PDB entry 4DV6 | X-ray diffraction, 3.30 A resolution | chains A and L of the 21 polymer chains in the assembly

Chain A:
Molecule: 16S rRNA
Organism: Thermus thermophilus
Sequence (1522 nucleotides; row label = number of the first residue in the row; note: 42 numbers in that range are skipped by the numbering (no residue carries them; nothing is unmodelled there); a row labelled like 190A-190L holds insertion residues (190A, then the next letters in order); numbering starts at 0):
     0 UUUGUUGGAGAGUUUGAUCCUGGCUCAGGGUGAACGCUGGCGGCGUGCCU
    50 AAGACAUGCAAGUCGUGCGGG
    73 CCGCGGGGUUUU
    88 ACUCCG
    95 UGGUC
   101 AGCGGCGGACGGGUGAGUAACGCGUGGGU
  129A G
   130 ACCUACCCGGAAGAGGGGGACAACCCGGGGAAACUCGGGCUAAUCCCCCA
   180 UGUGGACCCGC
190A-190L CCCUUGGGGUGU
   191 GUCCAAAGGGCUUU
   216 GCCCGCUUCCGGAUGGGCCCGCGUCCCAUCAGCUAGUUGGUGGGGUAAUG
   266 GCCCACCAAGGCGACGACGGGUAGCCGGUCUGAGAGGAUGGCCGGCCACA
   316 GGGGCACUGAGACACGGGCCCCACUCCUACGGGAGGCAGCAGUUAGGAAU
   366 CUUCCGCAAUGGGCGCAAGCCUGACGGAGCGACGCCGCUUGGAGGAAGAA
   416 GCCCUUCGGGGUGUAAACUCCUGAA
   442 CCCGGGACGAAACCCCCGACGA
   474 GGGGACUGACGGUACCGGG
   494 GUAAUAGCGCCGGCCAACUCCGUGCCAGCAGCCGCGGUAAUACGGAGGGC
   544 GCGAGCGUUACCCGGAUUCACUGGGCGUAAAGGGCGUGUAGGCGGCCUGG
   594 GGCGUCCCAUGUGAAAGACCACGGCUCAACCGUGGGGGAGCGUGGGAUAC
   644 GCUCAGGCUAGACGGUGGGAGAGGGUGGUGGAAUUCCCGGAGUAGCGGUG
   694 AAAUGCGCAGAUACCGGGAGGAACGCCGAUGGCGAAGGCAGCCACCUGGU
   744 CCACCCGUGACGCUGAGGCGCGAAAGCGUGGGGAGCAAACCGGAUUAGAU
   794 ACCCGGGUAGUCCACGCCCUAAACGAUGCGCGCUAGGUCUCUGGGUCU
   848 CCUGGGGGCCGAAGCUAACGCGUUAAGCGCGCCGCCUGGGGAGUACGGCC
   898 GCAAGGCUGAAACUCAAGGGAAUUGACGGGGGCCCGCACAAGCGGUGGAG
   948 CAUGUGGUUUAAUUCGAAGXAACGCGAAGAACCUUACCAGGCCUUGACAU
   998 GCUAGG
 1003A G
  1004 AACCCGGGUGAAAGCCUGGGGUGCCCC
1030A-1030D GCGA
  1031 GGGGAGCCCUAGCACAGGUGCUGCAUGGCCGUCGUCAGCUCGUGCCGUGA
  1081 GGUGUUGGGUUAAGUCCCGCAACGAGCGCAACCCCCGCCGUUAGUUGCCA
  1131 GCGGUUCGGCCGGGCACUCUAACGGGACUGCCCGCGAAA
  1171 GCGGGAGGAAGGAGGGGACGACGUCUGGUCAGCAUGGCCCUUACGGCCUG
  1221 GGCGACACACGUGCUACAAUGCCCACUACAAAGCGAUGCCACCCGGCAAC
  1271 GGGGAGCUAAUCGCAAAAAGGUGGGCCCAGUUCGGAUUGGGGUCUGCAAC
  1321 CCGACCCCAUGAAGCCGGAAUCGCUAGUAAUCGCGGAUCAG
 1361A C
  1362 CAUGCCGCGGUGAAUACGUUCCCGGGCCUUGUACACACXGCCXGUXACGC
  1412 CAUGGGAGCGGGCUCUACCCGAAGUCGCCGGG
  1446 AGCCUACGGG
  1459 CAGGCGCCGAGGGUAGGGCCCGUGACUGGGGCGAAGUCGUAACAAGGUAG
  1509 CUGUACCGGAAGGUGCGGCUGGAUCCACUCCUUUCU
Not modelled in the structure: 0-4, 1534-1538
Differences from the reference sequence: engineered mutation G915 (A1538 in M26923.1); conflict C1534 (A2157 in M26923.1), A1535 (C2158 in M26923.1)
Modified positions: PSU (pseudouridine-5'-monophosphate) at position 516, 7MG (7N-methyl-8-hydroguanosine-5'-monophosphate) at position 527, M2G (N2-dimethylguanosine-5'-monophosphate) at position 966, 5MC (5-methylcytidine-5'-monophosphate) at position 967, 2MG (2N-methylguanosine-5'-monophosphate) at position 1207, 5MC (5-methylcytidine-5'-monophosphate) at position 1400, 4OC (4n,o2'-methylcytidine-5'-monophosphate) at position 1402, 5MC (5-methylcytidine-5'-monophosphate) at position 1404, 5MC (5-methylcytidine-5'-monophosphate) at position 1407, UR3 (3-methyluridine-5'-monophoshate) at position 1498, MA6 (6N-dimethyladenosine-5'-monophoshate) at position 1518, MA6 (6N-dimethyladenosine-5'-monophoshate) at position 1519, PSU (pseudouridine-5'-monophosphate) at position 1540, PSU (pseudouridine-5'-monophosphate) at position 1541
Metal / ion sites: Mg2+ site 1 near U5 (its only coordinating residue here); Mg2+ site 2 near U12 (its only coordinating residue here); Mg2+ site 3: U13, U14; Mg2+ site 4 near G22 (its only coordinating residue here); Mg2+ site 5: C58, U387; Mg2+ site 6: A59, U387; Mg2+ site 7: G61, G105; Mg2+ site 8: G70, U98; Mg2+ site 9 near U98 (its only coordinating residue here); Mg2+ site 10 near G107 (its only coordinating residue here); Mg2+ site 11 near G111 (its only coordinating residue here); Mg2+ site 12: G117, G289; 105 more Mg2+ sites not listed

Chain L:
Molecule: ribosomal protein S12
Organism: Thermus thermophilus
UniProt: F6DEQ7 (F6DEQ7_THETG); residues 1-135 here = UniProt positions 1-135
Amino-acid sequence (135 residues; each row starts with the number of its first residue):
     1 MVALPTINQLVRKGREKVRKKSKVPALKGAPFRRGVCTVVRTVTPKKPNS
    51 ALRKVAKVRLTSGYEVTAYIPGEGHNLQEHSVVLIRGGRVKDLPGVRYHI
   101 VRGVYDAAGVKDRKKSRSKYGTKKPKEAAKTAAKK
Not modelled in the structure: 1-4, 129-135
Modified positions: Asp92 ((3s)-3-(methylsulfanyl)-l-aspartic acid; 0TD)
Metal / ion sites: Mg2+: Pro48, Asn49 (shared with G529(A) of chain A)

How chain A and chain L interact:
Residue-residue contacts (125):
  U24(A) with Lys23(L), salt bridge to the phosphate
  A33(A) with Phe32(L), base contact
  C34(A) with Phe32(L), sugar contact; Val101(L), sugar contact; Val104(L), phosphate contact
  G35(A) with Val104(L), sugar contact; Arg117(L), sugar contact; Ser118(L), hydrogen bond to the sugar; Gly121(L), sugar contact
  C36(A) with Arg117(L), hydrogen bond to the sugar; Ser118(L), sugar contact; Thr122(L), sugar contact; Lys123(L), salt bridge to the phosphate; Lys124(L), phosphate contact
  U37(A) with Lys123(L), phosphate contact; Lys124(L), hydrogen bond to the phosphate
  C241(A) with Arg19(L), hydrogen bond to the sugar
  G362(A) with Arg33(L), hydrogen bond to the phosphate; Arg34(L), salt bridge to the phosphate; Thr61(L), phosphate contact
  A363(A) with Ala30(L), base contact; Pro31(L), base contact; Phe32(L), base contact; Arg33(L), salt bridge to the phosphate; Arg34(L), salt bridge to the phosphate; Thr61(L), hydrogen bond to the phosphate; Tyr105(L), sugar contact
  G500(A) with Lys124(L), hydrogen bond to the phosphate
  C501(A) with Arg117(L), salt bridge to the phosphate; Ser118(L), hydrogen bond to the phosphate; Lys124(L), salt bridge to the phosphate
  G502(A) with Lys115(L), phosphate contact; Ser116(L), phosphate contact; Arg117(L), hydrogen bond to the phosphate; Ser118(L), hydrogen bond to the phosphate; Lys119(L), hydrogen bond to the phosphate
  C503(A) with Ser116(L), hydrogen bond to the phosphate; Lys119(L), salt bridge to the phosphate
  C518(A) with Ser50(L), base contact
  C519(A) with Ser50(L), hydrogen bond to the phosphate; Ala51(L), phosphate contact
  A520(A) with Ala51(L), phosphate contact; Leu52(L), hydrogen bond to the phosphate; Lys54(L), salt bridge to the phosphate; Glu73(L), hydrogen bond to the sugar
  G521(A) with Leu52(L), phosphate contact; Arg53(L), hydrogen bond to the base; Lys54(L), salt bridge to the phosphate; Gly72(L), phosphate contact; Glu73(L), phosphate contact
  C522(A) with Asn49(L), base contact; Arg53(L), base contact; Tyr69(L), hydrogen bond to the phosphate; Pro71(L), phosphate contact; Gly72(L), hydrogen bond to the phosphate; Tyr120(L), sugar contact
  A523(A) with Arg53(L), base contact; Val90(L), base contact; Asp92(L), base contact; Tyr120(L), hydrogen bond to the phosphate
  C525(A) with Lys91(L), phosphate contact
  C526(A) with Lys91(L), salt bridge to the phosphate
  7MG_527(A) with Asn49(L), hydrogen bond to the base
  C528(A) with Asn49(L), hydrogen bond to the base
  G529(A) with Asn49(L), base contact; Ser50(L), hydrogen bond to the base
  G537(A) with Glu73(L), sugar contact; Arg113(L), salt bridge to the phosphate
  G538(A) with Arg113(L), salt bridge to the phosphate; Lys114(L), hydrogen bond to the phosphate; Lys115(L), salt bridge to the phosphate
  A539(A) with Lys114(L), salt bridge to the phosphate; Lys115(L), phosphate contact
  G550(A) with Lys119(L), sugar contact
  U551(A) with Phe32(L), base contact; Arg86(L), sugar contact
  U552(A) with Pro31(L), hydrogen bond to the sugar; Arg86(L), hydrogen bond to the sugar; Gly87(L), phosphate contact
  A553(A) with Val24(L), phosphate contact; Gly29(L), hydrogen bond to the sugar; Ala30(L), sugar contact; Pro31(L), sugar contact; Gly88(L), phosphate contact
  C554(A) with Ser22(L), hydrogen bond to the phosphate
  C555(A) with Lys20(L), salt bridge to the phosphate
  C556(A) with Lys20(L), salt bridge to the phosphate
  C562(A) with Arg15(L), base contact; Glu16(L), hydrogen bond to the sugar; Lys17(L), hydrogen bond to the sugar; Val18(L), phosphate contact
  A563(A) with Arg15(L), hydrogen bond to the base; Lys17(L), salt bridge to the phosphate
  C564(A) with Leu10(L), phosphate contact; Arg15(L), salt bridge to the phosphate
  G567(A) with Pro5(L), base contact; Arg15(L), hydrogen bond to the base
  G568(A) with Pro5(L), base contact
  G585(A) with Asn8(L), hydrogen bond to the sugar
  C879(A) with Asn8(L), phosphate contact
  C880(A) with Thr6(L), hydrogen bond to the phosphate; Asn8(L), hydrogen bond to the phosphate; Gln9(L), phosphate contact; Arg12(L), salt bridge to the phosphate
  G881(A) with Gln9(L), hydrogen bond to the phosphate; Arg12(L), salt bridge to the phosphate; Lys13(L), salt bridge to the phosphate
  C882(A) with Pro5(L), base contact
  U884(A) with Arg15(L), base contact
  A908(A) with Lys21(L), salt bridge to the phosphate
  A909(A) with Lys21(L), salt bridge to the phosphate
  C910(A) with Arg97(L), salt bridge to the phosphate
  U911(A) with Gly95(L), phosphate contact; Arg97(L), salt bridge to the phosphate
  C912(A) with Lys46(L), salt bridge to the phosphate; Lys47(L), phosphate contact; Pro94(L), phosphate contact
  A913(A) with Lys47(L), salt bridge to the phosphate; Lys91(L), salt bridge to the phosphate
  C1412(A) with Lys57(L), salt bridge to the phosphate
  C1490(A) with Lys46(L), sugar contact
  G1491(A) with Lys46(L), phosphate contact; Lys47(L), phosphate contact
  A1492(A) with Lys46(L), phosphate contact; Lys47(L), hydrogen bond to the phosphate
Other interface residues (no listed pair), chain A (58 interface residues in all): A32, G302, C883
Other interface residues (no listed pair), chain L (65 interface residues in all): Pro45, Pro48, Leu84, Arg89

In short:
The interface between chain A and chain L involves 58 residues on one side and 65 on the other, with 36
hydrogen bonds and 30 salt bridges. Among the polar pairs are G521(A)-Arg53(L), 7MG_527(A)-Asn49(L) and
C528(A)-Asn49(L). U13(A) and U14(A) form the Mg2+ site 3.
Here chain A is 16S rRNA and chain L is ribosomal protein S12, both from Thermus thermophilus. Entry 4DV6
(Crystal structure of the Thermus thermophilus 30S ribosomal subunit with a 16S rRNA mutation, A915G) was
determined by X-ray diffraction.
